PDB entry 1H2Z | X-ray diffraction, 1.65 A resolution | chain A

Chain A:
Name: Prolyl endopeptidase
From: Sus scrofa
Notes: EC 3.4.21.26
UniProtKB: P23687 (PPCE_PIG); residue numbers follow UniProt; this construct covers 1-710
Amino-acid sequence (710 residues; row label = number of the first residue in the row):
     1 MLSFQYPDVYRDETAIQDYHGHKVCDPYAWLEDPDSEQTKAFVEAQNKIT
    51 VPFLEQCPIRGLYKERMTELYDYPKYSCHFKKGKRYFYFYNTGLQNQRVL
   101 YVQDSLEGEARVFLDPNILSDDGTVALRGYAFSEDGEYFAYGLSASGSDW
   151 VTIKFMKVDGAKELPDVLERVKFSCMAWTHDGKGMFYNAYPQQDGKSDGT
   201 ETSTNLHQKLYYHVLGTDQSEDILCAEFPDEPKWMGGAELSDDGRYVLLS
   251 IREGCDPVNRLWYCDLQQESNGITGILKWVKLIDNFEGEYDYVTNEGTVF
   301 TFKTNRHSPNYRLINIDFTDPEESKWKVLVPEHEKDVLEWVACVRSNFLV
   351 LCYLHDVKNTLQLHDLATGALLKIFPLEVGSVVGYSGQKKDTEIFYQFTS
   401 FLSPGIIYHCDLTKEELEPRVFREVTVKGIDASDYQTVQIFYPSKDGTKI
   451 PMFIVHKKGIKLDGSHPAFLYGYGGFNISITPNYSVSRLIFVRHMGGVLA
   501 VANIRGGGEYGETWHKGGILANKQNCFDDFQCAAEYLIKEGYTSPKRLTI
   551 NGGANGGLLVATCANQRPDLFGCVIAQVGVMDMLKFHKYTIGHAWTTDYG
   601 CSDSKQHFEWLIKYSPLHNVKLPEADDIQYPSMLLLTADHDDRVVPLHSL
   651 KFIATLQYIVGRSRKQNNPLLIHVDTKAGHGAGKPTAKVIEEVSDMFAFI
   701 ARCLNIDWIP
Differences from the reference sequence: engineered mutation Ala554 (Ser in P23687)
Ligand contacts: glycine / proline / succinic acid: Phe173, Met235, Cys255, Tyr473, Phe476, Gly553, Ala554, Asn555, Val580, Ile591, Ala594, Trp595, Tyr599, Arg643, Val644, His680
Swiss-Prot annotation at these positions:
  - active site (Charge relay system): Asp641, His680
  - modified residue: Met1 (N-acetylmethionine), Lys157 (N6-acetyllysine)

Overview:
Chain A binds glycine / proline / succinic acid. From UniProt: active-site residues Asp641 and His680.
Chain A is Prolyl endopeptidase (Sus scrofa); the structure, Prolyl oligopeptidase from porcine brain, S554A
mutant with bound peptide ligand suc-gly-pro, was determined by X-ray diffraction together with 1H2W, 1H2X and
1H2Y from the same study.
